PDB entry 5BYA | X-ray diffraction, 1.90 A resolution | chain A

Chain A:
Name: Inositol hexakisphosphate and diphosphoinositol-pentakisphosphate kinase 2
Source organism: Homo sapiens
Notes: EC 2.7.4.21, 2.7.4.24
UniProtKB: O43314 (VIP2_HUMAN); numbering as in UniProt (aligned over 41-366)
Sequence (330 residues; each row starts with the number of its first residue):
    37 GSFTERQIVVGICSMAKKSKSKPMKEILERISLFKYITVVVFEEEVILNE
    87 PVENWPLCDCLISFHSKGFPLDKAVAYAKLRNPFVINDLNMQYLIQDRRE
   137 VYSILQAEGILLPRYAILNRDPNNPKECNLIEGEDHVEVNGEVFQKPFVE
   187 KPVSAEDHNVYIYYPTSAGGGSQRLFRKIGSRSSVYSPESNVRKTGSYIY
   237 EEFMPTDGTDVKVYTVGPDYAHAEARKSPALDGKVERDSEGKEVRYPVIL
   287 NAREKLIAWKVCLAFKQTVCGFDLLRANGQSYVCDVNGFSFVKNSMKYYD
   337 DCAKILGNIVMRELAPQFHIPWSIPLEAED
Disordered / not traced: 37-41, 360-366
Differences from the reference sequence: expression tag (37-40)
Swiss-Prot annotation at these positions:
  - binding site (substrate): Lys-53, Lys-54, Arg-213, Lys-214, Lys-248, Arg-262, Ser-326 to Lys-329
  - binding site (ATP): Arg-134, Lys-187, His-194, Arg-213, Glu-237 to Met-240, Asp-246 to Lys-248, Ser-264, Asp-309, Asp-321 to Asn-323
  - modified residue: Ser-223 (Phosphoserine)
  - mutagenesis: Arg-213 (R213A/K: Reduces enzyme activity by about 99%), Lys-248 (K248A: Loss of enzyme activity), Arg-262 (R262A: Reduces enzyme activity by about 99%)
Ion coordination: Mg2+ site 1: Ser-68, Phe-70, Ile-73; Mg2+ site 2: Asp-309, Asp-321 (together with 4WZ, ADP); Mg2+ site 3: Asp-321, Asn-323 (together with ADP)
Small-molecule neighbours:
  - 4WZ ({[(1R,3S,4S,5R,6S)-2,4,5,6-tetrakis(phosphonooxy)cyclohexane-1,3-diyl]bis[oxy(hydroxyphosphoryl)methanediyl]}bis(phosphonic acid)): Lys-53, Lys-54, Ser-102, His-194, Arg-213, Lys-214, Lys-248, Arg-262, Glu-279, Asp-309, Asp-321, Asn-323, Ser-326, Lys-329
  - ADP (adenosine-5'-diphosphate): Arg-134, Pro-149, Val-185, Lys-187, Ala-191, His-194, Val-196, Leu-211, Glu-237, Glu-238, Phe-239, Met-240, Asp-246, Ser-264, Pro-265, Asp-309, Leu-311, Cys-320, Asp-321, Asn-323

In short:
Ligands of chain A: ADP and compound 4WZ. Ser-68, Phe-70 and Ile-73 coordinate Mg2+ site 1. Asp-309 and
Asp-321 form the Mg2+ site 2. From UniProt: 10 substrate-binding residues, 16 ATP-binding residues and 3
mutagenesis sites.
Chain A is Inositol hexakisphosphate and diphosphoinositol-pentakisphosphate kinase 2 (Homo sapiens); the
structure, Crystal structure of the catalytic domain of human diphosphoinositol pentakisphosphate kinase 2
(PPIP5K2) in complex with ..., was determined by X-ray diffraction together with 5BYB from the same study.
